8Q5O - chains A and D of the 4 polymer chains in the assembly; structure by X-ray diffraction, 2.33 A resolution.

== Chain A ==
Protein: Restriction endonuclease (Eco15I)
From: Escherichia coli
UniProtKB: A0A0L6ZWS4 (A0A0L6ZWS4_ECOLX); residues 8-179 here = UniProt positions 8-179
Amino-acid sequence (174 residues; numbered 6 to 179; the number before each row is that of its first residue):
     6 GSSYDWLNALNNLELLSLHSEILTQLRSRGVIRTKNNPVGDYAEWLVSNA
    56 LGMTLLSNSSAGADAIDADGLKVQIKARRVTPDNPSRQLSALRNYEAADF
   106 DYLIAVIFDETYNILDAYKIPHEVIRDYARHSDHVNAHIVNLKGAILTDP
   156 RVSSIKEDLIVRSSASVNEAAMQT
Disordered / not traced: 6-7, 21, 81, 87, 116, 161-179
Differences from the reference sequence: expression tag (6-7)
Bound ions: Ca2+: Asp-69, Gln-79 (shared with DA5(D) of chain D)
Reported in the primary citation:
  - mutagenesis - E49A, D69A, Q79A, K81A: abolished catalytic activity
  - binding site for the 9-nt DNA strand: Arg-98, His-139, Val-140

== Chain D ==
Molecule: 9-nt DNA strand
Sequence (9 nucleotides; row label = number of the first residue in the row):
     1 GAGCAGCAG
Modified / non-standard residues: 5CM (5-methyl-2'-deoxy-cytidine-5'-monophosphate) at position 4; 5CM (5-methyl-2'-deoxy-cytidine-5'-monophosphate) at position 7
Bound ions: Ca2+: DA5 (shared with Asp-69(A), Gln-79(A) of chain A)

== Chain A / chain D interface ==
Residue-residue contacts (22):
  Asn-41(A) with DA5(D), sugar contact
  Asn-42(A) with DG6(D), sugar contact
  Val-44(A) with DG6(D), phosphate contact; 5CM_7(D), phosphate contact
  Gly-45(A) with DA5(D), phosphate contact; DG6(D), phosphate contact
  Ser-64(A) with 5CM_4(D), hydrogen bond to the phosphate
  Ser-65(A) with DG3(D), phosphate contact; 5CM_4(D), sugar contact
  Ala-66(A) with DG3(D), hydrogen bond to the phosphate; 5CM_4(D), hydrogen bond to the phosphate
  Asp-69(A) with DA5(D), phosphate contact
  Gln-79(A) with DA5(D), phosphate contact
  Ala-82(A) with DG6(D), hydrogen bond to the phosphate
  Arg-83(A) with DG6(D), sugar contact; 5CM_7(D), salt bridge to the phosphate
  Arg-84(A) with 5CM_7(D), salt bridge to the phosphate
  Asn-89(A) with DA8(D), sugar contact; DG9(D), hydrogen bond to the phosphate
  Gln-93(A) with 5CM_7(D), base contact
  Ser-95(A) with DA5(D), base contact; DG6(D), hydrogen bond to the base
Also at the interface, not in a pair above, chain A (19 interface residues in all): Gly-67, Ile-80, Ser-91, Leu-94

== Overview ==
19 residues of chain A and 7 residues of chain D are in contact; the contacts include 6 hydrogen bonds and 2
salt bridges. Polar contacts include Ser-95(A)/DG6(D), Ser-64(A)/5CM_4(D) and Ala-66(A)/DG3(D). The paper
reports a binding site for the 9-nt DNA strand at Arg-98(A), His-139(A) and Val-140(A); E49A, D69A and Q79A of
chain A, among others, abolish catalytic activity.
Chain A is Restriction endonuclease (Eco15I) (Escherichia coli) and chain D is a 9-nt DNA strand; the
structure, N-terminal domain of restriction endonuclease Eco15I with tetra-methylated target DNA, was
determined by X-ray diffraction (same publication as 8Q5M, 8Q5N and 8RPX).
